PDB entry 8G4N | electron microscopy, 2.67 A resolution | chains A and L of the 9 polymer chains in the assembly

[Chain A]
Name: Gamma-aminobutyric acid receptor subunit alpha-1
From: Mus musculus
UniProtKB: P62812 (GBRA1_MOUSE); residues -26 to 428 here correspond to UniProt positions 1-455 (UniProt number = residue number + 27)
Sequence (455 residues; row label = number of the first residue in the row; numbers below 1 keep their minus sign (Met-26 is residue -26)):
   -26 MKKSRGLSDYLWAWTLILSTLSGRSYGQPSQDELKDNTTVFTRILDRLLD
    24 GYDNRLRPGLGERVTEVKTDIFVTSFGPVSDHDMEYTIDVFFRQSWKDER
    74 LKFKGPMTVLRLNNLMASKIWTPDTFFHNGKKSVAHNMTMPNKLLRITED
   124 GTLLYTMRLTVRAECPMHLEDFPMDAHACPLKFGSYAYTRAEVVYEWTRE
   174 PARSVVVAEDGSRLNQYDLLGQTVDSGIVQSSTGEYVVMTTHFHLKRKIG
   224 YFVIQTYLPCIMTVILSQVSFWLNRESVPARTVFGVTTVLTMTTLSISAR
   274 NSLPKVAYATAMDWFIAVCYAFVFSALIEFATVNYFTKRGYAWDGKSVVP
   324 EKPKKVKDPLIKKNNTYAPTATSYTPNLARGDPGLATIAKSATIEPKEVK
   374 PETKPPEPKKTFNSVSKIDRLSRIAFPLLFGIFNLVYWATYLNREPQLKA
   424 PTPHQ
Disordered / not traced: -26 to 8, 319-382, 419-428
Cystine bridges: Cys138-Cys152
Covalently attached groups: glycan linked to Asn110
Ligand contacts:
  - gamma-amino-butanoic acid (ABU): Phe64, Arg66, Leu117, Thr129
  - PIO ([(2R)-2-octanoyloxy-3-[oxidanyl-[(1R,2R,3S,4R,5R,6S)-2,3,6-tris(oxidanyl)-4,5-diphosphonooxy-cyclohexyl]oxy-phosphoryl]oxy-propyl] octanoate): Arg248, Ser298, Thr305, Phe309, Lys311, Arg312, Phe385, Asn386, Ser387, Ser389, Lys390, Ile391, Leu394
  - allopregnanolone (Y4B): Ile238, Gln241, Val242, Trp245, Pro400
UniProt features mapped onto this chain:
  - binding site (4-aminobutanoate): Arg66, Thr129
  - glycosylation (N-linked (GlcNAc...) asparagine): Asn10, Asn110
From the paper describing this entry:
  - binding site for Zolpidem: His101, Tyr159, Ser204, Thr206, Tyr209
  - conformationally variable residues (side-chain flip): His101
  - specificity-determining residues: Ser204 (proposed by the authors, not directly observed)

[Chain L]
Name: Light Chain of 8E3 Fab
From: Mus musculus
Notes: antibody fragment or engineered binder
Sequence (213 residues; numbered 1 to 213; the number before each row is that of its first residue):
     1 YIVMTQSPKSMSMSLGERVTLSCRASEYVGSYVSWYQQKPEQSPKLLIYG
    51 ASNRYTGVPDRFAGSGSATDFTLTITSVQAEDLADYHCGQTYNYPTFGGG
   101 TKLEIKRADAAPTVSIFPPSSEQLTSGGASVVCFLNNFYPKDINVKWKID
   151 GSERQNGVLNSWTDQDSKDSTYSMSSTLTLTKDEYERHNSYTCEATHKTS
   201 TSPIVKSFNRNEC
Disordered / not traced: 106-213
Cystine bridges: Cys23-Cys88

[Interface between chain A and chain L]
Pairs across the interface (21):
  Trp170(A) - Tyr32(L)  hydrogen bond
  Glu173(A) - Asn93(L)
  Glu173(A) - Tyr94(L)
  Pro174(A) - Tyr32(L)
  Pro174(A) - Thr91(L)
  Pro174(A) - Tyr92(L)
  Ala175(A) - Tyr92(L)  hydrogen bond (backbone-backbone)
  Ala175(A) - Asn93(L)
  Arg176(A) - Asn93(L)
  Arg176(A) - Tyr94(L)  hydrogen bond
  Gln195(A) - Tyr92(L)
  Thr196(A) - Tyr28(L)
  Thr196(A) - Tyr92(L)
  Val197(A) - Tyr28(L)  hydrogen bond (backbone-side chain)
  Val197(A) - Tyr32(L)
  Val197(A) - Tyr92(L)  hydrogen bond (backbone-side chain)
  Asp198(A) - Tyr28(L)
  Asp198(A) - Ser31(L)  hydrogen bond
  Asp198(A) - Tyr32(L)
  Ser199(A) - Ser31(L)  hydrogen bond (backbone-side chain)
  Ser199(A) - Tyr32(L)
Other interface residues (no listed pair), chain L (8 interface residues in all): Gly30

[Overview]
10 residues of chain A and 8 residues of chain L are in contact, with 7 hydrogen bonds. Polar contacts include
Trp170(A)-Tyr32(L), Arg176(A)-Tyr94(L) and Val197(A)-Tyr28(L). Ligands of chain A: allopregnanolone, compound
PIO and gamma-amino-butanoic acid. From the paper: a binding site for Zolpidem at His101(A), Tyr159(A) and
Ser204(A) among others; the specificity determinant Ser204(A).
Chain A is Gamma-aminobutyric acid receptor subunit alpha-1 and chain L is Light Chain of 8E3 Fab, both from
Mus musculus; the structure, Native GABA-A receptor from the mouse brain, alpha1-beta2-gamma2 subtype, in
complex with GABA, Zolpidem, and endogenous ..., was determined by electron microscopy, deposited together
with 8FOI, 8G4O, 8G4X, 8G5F, 8G5G and 8G5H.
